PDB entry 4NHF | X-ray diffraction, 2.00 A resolution | chains A and B

# Chain A (and B)
Protein: TrwG protein
From: Bartonella grahamii
Notes: fragment: soluble domain; chain B of this document is another copy of the same molecule, construct and numbering; everything in this record applies to it too
UniProt: C6AAT5 (C6AAT5_BARGA); numbering as in UniProt (aligned over 63-233)
Sequence (180 residues; each row starts with the number of its first residue):
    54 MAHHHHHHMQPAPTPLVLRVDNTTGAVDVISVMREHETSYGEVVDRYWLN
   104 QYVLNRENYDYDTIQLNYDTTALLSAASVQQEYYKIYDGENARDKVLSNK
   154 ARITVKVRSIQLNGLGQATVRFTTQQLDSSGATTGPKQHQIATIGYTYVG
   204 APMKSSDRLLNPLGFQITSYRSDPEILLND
Not modelled in the structure: 54-88, 233 (chain B: 54-91, 183-185, 233)
Sequence notes: expression tag (54-62)
Metal / ion sites: Ca2+: Asp-115 (shared with Asp-113(B), Asp-115(B) of chain B)

# Chain A / chain B interface
Pairs across the interface (21; chain A residue first):
  Val-96(A) with Arg-211(B); Pro-215(B)
  Arg-99(A) with Leu-212(B)
  Tyr-100(A) with Tyr-100(B), hydrogen bond; Trp-101(B); Leu-212(B); Leu-213(B); Pro-215(B)
  Trp-101(A) with Tyr-100(B)
  Asn-103(A) with Leu-212(B)
  Gln-104(A) with Leu-213(B)
  Asp-115(A) with Arg-155(B), salt bridge
  Arg-155(A) with Asp-115(B), salt bridge
  Arg-211(A) with Val-96(B)
  Leu-212(A) with Arg-99(B); Tyr-100(B); Asn-103(B)
  Leu-213(A) with Tyr-100(B); Gln-104(B)
  Pro-215(A) with Val-96(B), hydrophobic; Tyr-100(B)
Other interface residues (no listed pair), chain A (19 interface residues in all): Val-97, Asp-113, Thr-116, Ile-163, Ala-204, Asn-214, Leu-216
Other interface residues (no listed pair), chain B (16 interface residues in all): Val-97, Asp-113, Ile-163, Leu-216

# Overview
Chain A and chain B form an interface of 19 and 16 residues respectively, with 1 hydrogen bond and 2 salt
bridges. Polar contacts include Asp-115(A)/Arg-155(B) and Tyr-100(A)/Tyr-100(B).
Chain A and chain B are both TrwG protein (Bartonella grahamii); the structure, Crystal structure of the
soluble domain of TrwG Type IV secretion machinery from Bartonella grahamii, was determined by X-ray
diffraction, deposited together with 4KZ1, 4JF8, 4LSO and 4O3V.
